2W24 - chains A and B; structure by X-ray diffraction, 2.50 A resolution.

== Chain A (and B) ==
Protein: Probable transcriptional regulatory protein
Organism: Mycobacterium tuberculosis
Notes: chain B of this document is another copy of the same molecule, construct and numbering; everything in this record applies to it too
UniProt: P96896 (P96896_MYCTU); residue numbers follow UniProt; this construct covers 1-150
Chain sequence (150 residues; row label = number of the first residue in the row):
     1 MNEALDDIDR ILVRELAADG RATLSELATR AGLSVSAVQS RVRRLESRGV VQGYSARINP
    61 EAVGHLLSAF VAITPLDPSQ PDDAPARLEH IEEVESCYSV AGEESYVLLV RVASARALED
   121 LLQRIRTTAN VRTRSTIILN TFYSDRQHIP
Disordered / not traced: 1-3
Residues lining bound ligands: lysine (LYS): Asp-82, Ser-99, Val-100, Ala-101, Gly-102, Glu-104, Ser-105, Tyr-106

== Interface between chain A and chain B ==
Residue-residue contacts (136; chain A residue first):
  Leu-16(A) with Arg-21(B); Ser-55(B); Ala-56(B), hydrogen bond (backbone-backbone)
  Ala-17(A) with Ser-55(B)
  Ala-18(A) with Tyr-54(B)
  Asp-19(A) with Tyr-54(B)
  Gly-20(A) with Arg-21(B), hydrogen bond (backbone-side chain); Tyr-54(B), hydrogen bond (backbone-backbone)
  Arg-21(A) with Leu-16(B); Gly-20(B), hydrogen bond (side chain-backbone); Arg-21(B); Ala-22(B), hydrogen bond (side chain-backbone); Thr-23(B); Leu-24(B); Tyr-54(B)
  Ala-22(A) with Arg-21(B), hydrogen bond (backbone-side chain)
  Leu-24(A) with Arg-21(B)
  Gly-49(A) with Asn-59(B)
  Val-50(A) with Arg-57(B); Ile-58(B); Asn-59(B), hydrogen bond (backbone-backbone); Ala-62(B), hydrophobic
  Val-51(A) with Arg-57(B); Ile-58(B), hydrophobic
  Gln-52(A) with Arg-57(B), hydrogen bond (backbone-backbone); Asn-59(B)
  Gly-53(A) with Ala-56(B); Arg-57(B), hydrogen bond (backbone-backbone)
  Tyr-54(A) with Ala-18(B); Asp-19(B); Gly-20(B), hydrogen bond (backbone-backbone); Arg-21(B); Ser-55(B); Ala-56(B), hydrophobic
  Ser-55(A) with Leu-16(B); Ala-17(B); Gly-20(B); Tyr-54(B); Ser-55(B), hydrogen bond (backbone-backbone)
  Ala-56(A) with Leu-16(B), hydrogen bond (backbone-backbone); Gly-20(B); Gly-53(B); Tyr-54(B), hydrophobic; Gln-147(B), hydrogen bond (backbone-side chain)
  Arg-57(A) with Val-50(B); Val-51(B); Gln-52(B), hydrogen bond (backbone-backbone); Gly-53(B), hydrogen bond (backbone-backbone); Gln-147(B)
  Ile-58(A) with Val-13(B), hydrophobic; Val-50(B); Gln-147(B), hydrogen bond (backbone-side chain)
  Asn-59(A) with Gly-49(B), hydrogen bond (side chain-backbone); Val-50(B), hydrogen bond (backbone-backbone)
  Ala-62(A) with Val-50(B), hydrophobic
  Val-63(A) with Leu-5(B), hydrophobic; Pro-150(B)
  His-65(A) with His-148(B), hydrogen bond (side chain-backbone); Pro-150(B)
  Phe-70(A) with Phe-70(B), hydrophobic; Tyr-98(B), hydrophobic
  Pro-85(A) with Phe-142(B), hydrophobic; Tyr-143(B), hydrogen bond (backbone-side chain)
  Leu-88(A) with Tyr-143(B); Arg-146(B)
  Glu-89(A) with Tyr-143(B), hydrogen bond (backbone-side chain); Arg-146(B), hydrogen bond (backbone-side chain)
  Ile-91(A) with Arg-146(B), hydrogen bond (backbone-side chain)
  Glu-92(A) with Arg-146(B); His-148(B), salt bridge
  Val-94(A) with Tyr-143(B), hydrophobic; Arg-146(B), hydrogen bond (backbone-side chain)
  Glu-95(A) with Ser-144(B); Asp-145(B), hydrogen bond (backbone-backbone); Arg-146(B), hydrogen bond (backbone-backbone)
  Ser-96(A) with Tyr-143(B); Ser-144(B); Asp-145(B)
  Cys-97(A) with Thr-141(B); Phe-142(B), hydrogen bond (backbone-backbone); Tyr-143(B), hydrogen bond (backbone-backbone)
  Tyr-98(A) with Phe-70(B), hydrophobic; Ile-138(B), hydrophobic; Asn-140(B); Thr-141(B)
  Ser-99(A) with Ile-138(B); Leu-139(B), hydrogen bond (backbone-backbone); Asn-140(B), hydrogen bond (backbone-backbone); Phe-142(B)
  Val-100(A) with Thr-136(B); Ile-137(B); Leu-139(B)
  Ala-101(A) with Thr-136(B); Ile-137(B), hydrogen bond (backbone-backbone); Leu-139(B)
  Tyr-106(A) with Phe-142(B), hydrophobic
  Thr-136(A) with Val-100(B); Ala-101(B)
  Ile-137(A) with Val-100(B); Ala-101(B), hydrogen bond (backbone-backbone)
  Ile-138(A) with Ser-99(B)
  Leu-139(A) with Ser-99(B), hydrogen bond (backbone-backbone); Val-100(B)
  Asn-140(A) with Tyr-98(B); Ser-99(B), hydrogen bond (backbone-backbone)
  Thr-141(A) with Cys-97(B); Tyr-98(B)
  Phe-142(A) with Pro-85(B), hydrophobic; Cys-97(B), hydrogen bond (backbone-backbone); Ser-99(B); Tyr-106(B), hydrophobic
  Tyr-143(A) with Pro-85(B), hydrogen bond (side chain-backbone); Leu-88(B); Glu-89(B); Val-94(B), hydrophobic; Ser-96(B); Cys-97(B), hydrogen bond (backbone-backbone)
  Ser-144(A) with Glu-95(B); Ser-96(B); Tyr-98(B)
  Asp-145(A) with Glu-95(B), hydrogen bond (backbone-backbone); Ser-96(B), hydrogen bond (backbone-side chain); Asp-145(B)
  Arg-146(A) with Glu-89(B), hydrogen bond (side chain-backbone); Ile-91(B), hydrogen bond (side chain-backbone); Glu-92(B); Val-94(B), hydrogen bond (side chain-backbone); Glu-95(B), hydrogen bond (backbone-backbone)
  Gln-147(A) with Ser-55(B); Ala-56(B), hydrogen bond (side chain-backbone); Arg-57(B); Ile-58(B), hydrogen bond (side chain-backbone)
  His-148(A) with His-65(B), hydrogen bond (backbone-side chain); Glu-92(B)
  Pro-150(A) with Val-63(B); His-65(B)
Other interface residues (no listed pair), chain A (58 interface residues in all): Leu-5, Arg-10, Val-13, Glu-93, Val-107, Leu-109, Ile-149
Other interface residues (no listed pair), chain B (61 interface residues in all): Arg-10, His-90, Glu-93, Gly-102, Val-107, Leu-109, Ile-149

== In short ==
Chain A and chain B form an interface of 58 and 61 residues respectively; the contacts include 46 hydrogen
bonds and 1 salt bridge. Polar pairs include Glu-92(A)/His-148(B), Gly-20(A)/Arg-21(B) and
Arg-21(A)/Ala-22(B). Bound to chain A: lysine.
Both chains are Probable transcriptional regulatory protein (Mycobacterium tuberculosis). Entry 2W24 (M.
tuberculosis Rv3291c complexed to Lysine) was determined by X-ray diffraction, deposited together with 2W25
and 2W29.
